Entry 7CY7 (X-ray diffraction, 2.15 A resolution); this record covers chains A and D of the 3 polymer chains in the assembly.

Chain A:
Molecule: Maltodextrin-binding protein, 5-methylcytosine-modifying enzyme 1
Organism: Escherichia coli
Notes: EC 1.14.99.-
UniProtKB: chimeric construct of A0A376KDN7, A0A2K3D5Z7: residues -372 to -7 from A0A376KDN7 (A0A376KDN7_ECOLX) positions 27-392 (UniProt number = residue number + 399); residues 1-532 from A0A2K3D5Z7 positions 1-532 (same numbers)
Chain sequence (917 residues; row label = number of the first residue in the row; numbers below 1 keep their minus sign (Met-373 is residue -373)):
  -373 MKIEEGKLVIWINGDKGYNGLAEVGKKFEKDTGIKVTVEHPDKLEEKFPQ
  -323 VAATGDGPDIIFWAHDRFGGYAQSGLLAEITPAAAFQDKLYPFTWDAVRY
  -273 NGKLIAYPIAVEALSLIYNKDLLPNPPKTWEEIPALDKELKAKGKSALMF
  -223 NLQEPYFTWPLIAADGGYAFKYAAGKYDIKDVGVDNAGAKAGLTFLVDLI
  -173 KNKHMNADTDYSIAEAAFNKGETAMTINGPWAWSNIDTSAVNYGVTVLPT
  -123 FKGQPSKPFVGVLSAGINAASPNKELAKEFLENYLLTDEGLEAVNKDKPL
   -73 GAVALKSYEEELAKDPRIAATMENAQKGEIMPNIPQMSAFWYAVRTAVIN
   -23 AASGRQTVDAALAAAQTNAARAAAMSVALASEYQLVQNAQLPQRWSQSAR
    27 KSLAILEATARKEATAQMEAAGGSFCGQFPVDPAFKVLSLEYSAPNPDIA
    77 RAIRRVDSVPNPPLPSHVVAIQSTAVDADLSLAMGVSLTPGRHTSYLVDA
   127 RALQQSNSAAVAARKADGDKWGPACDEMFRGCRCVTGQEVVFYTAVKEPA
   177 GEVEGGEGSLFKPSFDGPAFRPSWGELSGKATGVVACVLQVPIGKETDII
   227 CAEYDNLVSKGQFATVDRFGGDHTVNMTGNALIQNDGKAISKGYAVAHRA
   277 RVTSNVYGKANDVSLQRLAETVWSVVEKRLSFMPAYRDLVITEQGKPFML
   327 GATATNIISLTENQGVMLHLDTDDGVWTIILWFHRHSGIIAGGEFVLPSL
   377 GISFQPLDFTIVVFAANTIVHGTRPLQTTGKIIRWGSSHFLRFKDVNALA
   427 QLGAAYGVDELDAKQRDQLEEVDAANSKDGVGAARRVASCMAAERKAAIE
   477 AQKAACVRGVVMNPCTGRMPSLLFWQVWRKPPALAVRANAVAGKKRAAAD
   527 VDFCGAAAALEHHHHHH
Not modelled in the structure: -373 to -372, 177-183, 508-543
Differences from the reference sequence: initiating methionine (-373); engineered mutation Ala-291 (Asp108 in A0A376KDN7), Ala-290 (Lys109 in A0A376KDN7), Ala-201 (Glu198 in A0A376KDN7), Ala-200 (Asn199 in A0A376KDN7), Ala-134 (Lys265 in A0A376KDN7), Ala-11 (Lys388 in A0A376KDN7), Ala-10 (Asp389 in A0A376KDN7); linker (-6 to 0); expression tag (533-543)
Curated features (UniProtKB/Swiss-Prot):
  - binding site (L-ascorbate): Ser335 to Thr337, His397 to Thr399
  - binding site (Fe cation): His345, Asp347, His397
Ion coordination: Fe2+: His345, Asp347, His397
Reported in the primary citation:
  - binding site for the 14-nt DNA strand: Lys479
  - conformationally variable residues (order/disorder transition): Arg244 to His249
  - mutagenesis - R244A, F245A, H249A, Y270A, T337A, H345A, D347N, D350N, W358A, T399A, R418A, S465A, R471A: abolished catalytic activity
  - mutagenesis - N261A, K264A, R275A (>30-fold), S335A, V342A, F416A, K420A (>30-fold), R461A, K472A (>30-fold), R484A (>30-fold), R494A (>30-fold): decreased catalytic activity
  - catalytic residues: Arg244
  - specificity-determining residues: Trp358 (proposed by the authors, not directly observed)

Chain D:
Molecule: 14-nt DNA strand
Sequence (14 nucleotides; each row starts with the number of its first residue):
     1 CCCGCGCGGGATGT
Not modelled in the structure: 8-14

Chain A / chain D interface:
Pairs across the interface - 24 pairs, chain A then chain D:
  Ala240(A) - DC5(D)  phosphate contact
  Val242(A) - DC3(D)  phosphate contact
  Val242(A) - DG4(D)  phosphate contact
  Asp243(A) - DC3(D)  phosphate contact
  Arg244(A) - DC3(D)  sugar contact
  Phe245(A) - DC3(D)  hydrogen bond to the phosphate
  Met253(A) - DC3(D)  sugar contact
  Ile259(A) - DG4(D)  phosphate contact
  Ile259(A) - DC5(D)  phosphate contact
  Asn261(A) - DG4(D)  base contact
  Asp262(A) - DC5(D)  sugar contact
  Lys264(A) - DC5(D)  phosphate contact
  Lys264(A) - DG6(D)  salt bridge to the phosphate
  Tyr270(A) - DG4(D)  hydrogen bond to the phosphate
  Tyr270(A) - DC5(D)  phosphate contact
  Ala271(A) - DC5(D)  hydrogen bond to the phosphate
  Ala271(A) - DG6(D)  phosphate contact
  Arg275(A) - DG6(D)  salt bridge to the phosphate
  Asp347(A) - DC3(D)  base contact
  Asp350(A) - DC3(D)  hydrogen bond to the base
  Phe416(A) - DC3(D)  base contact
  Arg418(A) - DC3(D)  hydrogen bond to the base
  Arg418(A) - DG4(D)  salt bridge to the phosphate
  Val457(A) - DC7(D)  sugar contact
Also at the interface, not in a pair above, chain A (20 interface residues in all): Gly246, Asn452

Summary:
20 residues of chain A face 5 of chain D across their interface; the contacts include 5 hydrogen bonds and 3
salt bridges. Among the polar pairs are Asp350(A)-DC3(D), Arg418(A)-DC3(D) and Phe245(A)-DC3(D). The paper
reports the catalytic residue Arg244(A); R244A, F245A and H249A of chain A, among others, abolish catalytic
activity; 24 substitutions were tested in all.
Here chain A is Maltodextrin-binding protein, 5-methylcytosine-modifying enzyme 1 (Escherichia coli) and chain
D is a 14-nt DNA strand. Entry 7CY7 (Crystal Structure of CMD1 in complex with DNA) was determined by X-ray
diffraction (same publication as 7CY4, 7CY5, 7CY6 and 7CY8).
